8C0Q - chain A; structure by X-ray diffraction, 1.67 A resolution.

[Chain A]
Name: Carbonic anhydrase 2
From: Homo sapiens
Notes: EC 4.2.1.1, 4.2.1.69
UniProt: P00918 (CAH2_HUMAN); the author numbering skips numbers that UniProt does not, so the offset changes along the chain: 1-125 = UniProt 1-125; 127-261 = UniProt 126-260
Chain sequence (261 residues; each row starts with the number of its first residue; note: 1 number in that range is skipped by the numbering (no residue carries it; nothing is unmodelled there); numbering starts at 0):
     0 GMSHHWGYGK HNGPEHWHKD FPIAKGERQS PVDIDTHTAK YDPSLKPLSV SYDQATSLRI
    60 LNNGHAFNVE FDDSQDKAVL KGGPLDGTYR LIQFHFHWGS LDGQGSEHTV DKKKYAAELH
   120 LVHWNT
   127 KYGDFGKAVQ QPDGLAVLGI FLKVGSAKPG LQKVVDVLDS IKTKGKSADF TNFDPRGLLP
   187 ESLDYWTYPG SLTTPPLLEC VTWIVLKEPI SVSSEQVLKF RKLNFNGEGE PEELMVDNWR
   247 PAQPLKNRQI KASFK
Sequence notes: expression tag (0)
Curated features (UniProtKB/Swiss-Prot):
  - active site: His-64 (Proton donor/acceptor)
  - binding site (Zn(2+)): His-94, His-96, His-119
  - binding site (substrate): Thr-199, Thr-200
  - site: Tyr-7 (Fine-tunes the proton-transfer properties of H-64), Asn-62 (Fine-tunes the proton-transfer properties of H-64), Asn-67 (Fine-tunes the proton-transfer properties of H-64), Gln-92 (Involved in the binding of some activators, including histamine and L-histidine)
  - modified residue: Ser-2 (N-acetylserine), Ser-166 (Phosphoserine), Ser-173 (Phosphoserine)
Bound ions: Zn2+: His-94, His-96, His-119 (together with SWU)
Small-molecule neighbours: SWU ((4-methyl-2-oxidanylidene-chromen-7-yl)methanesulfonamide): Gln-92, His-94, His-96, Glu-106, His-119, Val-121, Phe-131, Leu-198, Thr-199, Thr-200, Pro-201, Pro-202
Reported in the primary citation:
  - Zn2+ coordination: His-94, His-96, His-119
  - binding site for SWU: Thr-199

[Summary]
Ligands of chain A: compound SWU. The Zn2+ site is built by His-94, His-96 and His-119. From UniProt:
active-site residue His-64, 3 Zn2+-binding residues and substrate-binding residues Thr-199 and Thr-200. The
paper reports a binding site for SWU at Thr-199; Zn2+ coordination by His-94, His-96 and His-119.
Chain A is Carbonic anhydrase 2 (Homo sapiens); the structure, Crystal structure of human carbonic anhydrase
II in complex with a coumarin derivative, was determined by X-ray diffraction together with 8C0R from the same
study.
